PDB entry 8UOQ | electron microscopy, 3.80 A resolution | chains U and V of the 30 polymer chains in the assembly

[Chain U]
Molecule: Transcription initiation factor IIA large subunit
Source organism: Saccharomyces cerevisiae
UniProt: P32773 (TOA1_YEAST); numbering as in UniProt (aligned over 1-286)
Sequence (286 residues; each row starts with the number of its first residue):
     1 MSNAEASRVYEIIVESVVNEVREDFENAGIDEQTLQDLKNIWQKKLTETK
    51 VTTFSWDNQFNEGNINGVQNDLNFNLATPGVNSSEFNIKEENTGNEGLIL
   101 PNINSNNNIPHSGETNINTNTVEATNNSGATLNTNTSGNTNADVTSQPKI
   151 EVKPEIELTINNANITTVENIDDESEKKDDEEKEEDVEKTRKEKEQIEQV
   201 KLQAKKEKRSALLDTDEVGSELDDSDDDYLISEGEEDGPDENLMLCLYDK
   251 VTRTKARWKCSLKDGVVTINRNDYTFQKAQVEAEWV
Not modelled in the structure: 1-2, 57-227, 233-238

[Chain V]
Molecule: Transcription initiation factor IIA subunit 2
Source organism: Saccharomyces cerevisiae
UniProt: P32774 (T2AG_YEAST); residues 1-122 here = UniProt positions 1-122
Sequence (122 residues; each row starts with the number of its first residue):
     1 MAVPGYYELYRRSTIGNSLVDALDTLISDGRIEASLAMRVLETFDKVVAE
    51 TLKDNTQSKLTVKGNLDTYGFCDDVWTFIVKNCQVTVEDSHRDASQNGSG
   101 DSQSVISVDKLRIVACNSKKSE
Not modelled in the structure: 1-4, 89-102
Swiss-Prot annotation at these positions:
  - modified residue (Phosphoserine): Ser95, Ser102
  - mutagenesis: Ile27 (I27A/K: Decreases ability to interact with TAF11 and support growth on galactose-containing medium. Unable to support cell viability in a strain deleted for TOA2; when associated with A-69), Leu41 (L41D: Decreases ability to interact with Toa1 and TAF11, display mutant growth phenotypes and defects in transcription in vivo), Tyr69 (Y69A: Unable to support cell viability in a strain deleted for TOA2; when associated with A-27 or K-27)

[Interface between chain U and chain V]
Residue-residue contacts (87):
  Glu5(U) - Thr56(V)  hydrogen bond
  Glu5(U) - Gln57(V)  hydrogen bond
  Glu5(U) - Ser58(V)  hydrogen bond
  Glu5(U) - Glu88(V)
  Arg8(U) - Asn55(V)  hydrogen bond
  Arg8(U) - Gln57(V)
  Val9(U) - Asn55(V)
  Ile12(U) - Asn55(V)
  Glu20(U) - Thr43(V)
  Asp24(U) - Leu36(V)
  Asp24(U) - Arg39(V)  salt bridge
  Asp24(U) - Val40(V)
  Ile30(U) - Arg31(V)
  Asp31(U) - Arg31(V)  salt bridge
  Trp42(U) - Ile15(V)  hydrophobic
  Trp42(U) - Ser18(V)
  Lys45(U) - Ser18(V)
  Leu46(U) - Ile15(V)  hydrophobic
  Glu241(U) - Arg112(V)  salt bridge
  Asn242(U) - Val108(V)
  Asn242(U) - Asp109(V)  hydrogen bond
  Asn242(U) - Lys110(V)  hydrogen bond (side chain-backbone)
  Asn242(U) - Leu111(V)
  Asn242(U) - Arg112(V)  hydrogen bond (backbone-backbone)
  Leu243(U) - Leu111(V)
  Leu243(U) - Arg112(V)
  Met244(U) - Leu111(V)
  Met244(U) - Arg112(V)  hydrogen bond (backbone-backbone)
  Met244(U) - Ile113(V)  hydrophobic
  Met244(U) - Val114(V)  hydrogen bond (backbone-backbone)
  Leu245(U) - Leu9(V)
  Leu245(U) - Ser13(V)
  Leu245(U) - Val114(V)
  Cys246(U) - Leu9(V)
  Cys246(U) - Val114(V)
  Cys246(U) - Ala115(V)
  Cys246(U) - Cys116(V)
  Leu247(U) - Cys116(V)
  Leu247(U) - Asn117(V)
  Leu247(U) - Ser118(V)
  Tyr248(U) - Asp74(V)  hydrogen bond (side chain-backbone)
  Tyr248(U) - Trp76(V)
  Tyr248(U) - Ala115(V)  hydrophobic
  Tyr248(U) - Cys116(V)  hydrogen bond (backbone-backbone)
  Tyr248(U) - Asn117(V)  hydrogen bond
  Tyr248(U) - Ser118(V)  hydrogen bond (backbone-side chain)
  Asp249(U) - Ser118(V)  hydrogen bond (backbone-side chain)
  Trp258(U) - Leu66(V)  hydrophobic
  Asp264(U) - Leu52(V)
  Asp264(U) - Lys53(V)
  Asp264(U) - Thr56(V)
  Gly265(U) - Leu52(V)
  Val267(U) - Leu60(V)  hydrophobic
  Ile269(U) - Ile106(V)  hydrophobic
  Asn270(U) - Ile106(V)
  Asn270(U) - Ser107(V)
  Asn270(U) - Val108(V)
  Tyr274(U) - Leu60(V)  hydrophobic
  Tyr274(U) - Val87(V)  hydrophobic
  Thr275(U) - Leu52(V)
  Thr275(U) - Thr56(V)  hydrogen bond
  Thr275(U) - Ser58(V)  hydrogen bond (backbone-side chain)
  Thr275(U) - Leu60(V)
  Phe276(U) - Thr56(V)  hydrogen bond (backbone-side chain)
  Phe276(U) - Ser58(V)
  Phe276(U) - Leu60(V)  hydrophobic
  Gln277(U) - Thr56(V)  hydrogen bond (side chain-backbone)
  Gln277(U) - Gln57(V)
  Gln277(U) - Ser58(V)  hydrogen bond (backbone-backbone)
  Lys278(U) - Ser58(V)  hydrogen bond (backbone-backbone)
  Lys278(U) - Lys59(V)
  Lys278(U) - Leu60(V)
  Ala279(U) - Leu60(V)
  Gln280(U) - Leu60(V)
  Gln280(U) - Thr61(V)
  Gln280(U) - Val62(V)  hydrogen bond (backbone-backbone)
  Val281(U) - Val62(V)
  Glu282(U) - Val62(V)  hydrogen bond (backbone-backbone)
  Glu282(U) - Lys63(V)
  Glu282(U) - Gly64(V)  hydrogen bond (backbone-backbone)
  Ala283(U) - Gly64(V)
  Glu284(U) - Gly64(V)
  Glu284(U) - Asn65(V)
  Glu284(U) - Leu66(V)  hydrogen bond (backbone-backbone)
  Trp285(U) - Leu66(V)
  Trp285(U) - Tyr69(V)
  Val286(U) - Leu66(V)
Interface residues without a listed pair, chain U (46 interface residues in all): Asn3, Ile13, Val17, Phe25, Thr34, Leu38, Lys263
Interface residues without a listed pair, chain V (51 interface residues in all): Tyr7, Arg12, Leu19, Asp21, Ala22, Ile32, Phe44, Thr51, Val75, Val85

[Summary]
46 residues of chain U and 51 residues of chain V are in contact; the contacts include 24 hydrogen bonds and 3
salt bridges. Among the polar pairs are Asp24(U)-Arg39(V), Asp31(U)-Arg31(V) and Glu241(U)-Arg112(V). Curated
annotation (UniProt) lists 3 mutagenesis sites on chain V.
Chain U is Transcription initiation factor IIA large subunit and chain V is Transcription initiation factor
IIA subunit 2, both from Saccharomyces cerevisiae; the structure, Composite map of PIC_delta_TFIIK form2, was
determined by electron microscopy together with 8UOT from the same study.
